9ERJ - chains A and E of the 6 polymer chains in the assembly; structure by electron microscopy, 2.90 A resolution.

== Chain A ==
Name: Na(+)-translocating ferredoxin:NAD(+) oxidoreductase complex subunit A
From: Acetobacterium woodii DSM 1030
Notes: EC 7.2.1.2
Reference sequence: H6LC28 (RNFA_ACEWD); numbering as in UniProt (aligned over 1-191)
Amino-acid sequence (191 residues; each row starts with the number of its first residue):
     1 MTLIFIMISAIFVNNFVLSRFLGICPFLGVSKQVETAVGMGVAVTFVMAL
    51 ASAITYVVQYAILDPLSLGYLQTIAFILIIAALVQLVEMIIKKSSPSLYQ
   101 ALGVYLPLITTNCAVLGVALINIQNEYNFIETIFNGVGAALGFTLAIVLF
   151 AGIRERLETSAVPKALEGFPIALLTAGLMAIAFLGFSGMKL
Ion coordination: 2Fe-2S cluster Fe: Cys-25, Cys-113 (shared with Cys-25(E), Cys-108(E) of chain E); Na+ near Tyr-105 (its only coordinating residue here)
Residues lining bound ligands: 2Fe-2S cluster (FES): Leu-22, Ile-24, Cys-25, Pro-26, Cys-113
Reported in the primary citation:
  - mutagenesis - Y105A: decreased catalytic activity
  - mutagenesis - Y105A: decreased growth
  - mutagenesis - T110G: abolished growth
  - mutagenesis - T111G: unchanged growth
  - mutagenesis - Y105A, T111G: abolished growth in response to under 2 mM NaCl

== Chain E ==
Name: Na(+)-translocating ferredoxin:NAD(+) oxidoreductase complex subunit E
From: Acetobacterium woodii DSM 1030
Notes: EC 7.2.1.2
Reference sequence: H6LC29 (RNFE_ACEWD); residue numbers follow UniProt; this construct covers 1-196
Amino-acid sequence (196 residues; row label = number of the first residue in the row):
     1 MNFMKNLTRGIIRENPTFVLVLGMCPTLAVTTSAINGMGMGLATMLVLIG
    51 SNVAISALRKVIPDNIRIPAFVVVIASFVTIVGMLMKAYVPALDAALGIF
   101 IPLIVVNCIILARAEAFAFSNGIADSFADAVGMGLGFTLALTILGSIREI
   151 LGAGSIFGFSLFGAAYEPVLLMILPPGAFLTLGLLIGLINWKTKKA
Ion coordination: 2Fe-2S cluster Fe: Cys-25, Cys-108 (shared with Cys-25(A), Cys-113(A) of chain A); Na+ near Leu-103 (its only coordinating residue here)
Residues lining bound ligands: 2Fe-2S cluster (FES): Gly-23, Met-24, Cys-25, Val-106, Asn-107, Cys-108
Reported in the primary citation:
  - mutagenesis - R67A: abolished growth in response to H2 and CO2
  - mutagenesis - R67A, L103G: decreased catalytic activity
  - mutagenesis - N107A, E115Q: decreased growth
  - mutagenesis - L103G, V106G, E115K: abolished growth
  - mutagenesis - E115A: unchanged growth

== Interface between chain A and chain E ==
Contacting residue pairs (38; chain A residue first):
  Leu-18(A) / Pro-175(E)
  Phe-21(A) / Cys-25(E)
  Phe-21(A) / Leu-28(E)
  Phe-21(A) / Pro-175(E)
  Phe-21(A) / Phe-179(E)  hydrophobic
  Leu-22(A) / Cys-25(E)  hydrogen bond (backbone-side chain)
  Ile-24(A) / Met-24(E)
  Ile-24(A) / Cys-25(E)  hydrophobic
  Cys-25(A) / Gly-23(E)
  Cys-25(A) / Cys-108(E)  hydrophobic
  Tyr-70(A) / Met-84(E)  hydrophobic
  Thr-73(A) / Pro-102(E)
  Ile-74(A) / Val-73(E)  hydrophobic
  Ile-74(A) / Ala-76(E)  hydrophobic
  Ile-77(A) / Val-106(E)  hydrophobic
  Leu-78(A) / Pro-69(E)  hydrophobic
  Gln-85(A) / Asn-65(E)
  Gln-85(A) / Pro-69(E)
  Leu-108(A) / Cys-108(E)  hydrophobic
  Thr-111(A) / Val-106(E)
  Thr-111(A) / Cys-108(E)
  Cys-113(A) / Cys-25(E)  hydrophobic
  Cys-113(A) / Val-106(E)
  Ala-165(A) / Asn-190(E)
  Phe-169(A) / Val-21(E)  hydrophobic
  Pro-170(A) / Gly-183(E)
  Pro-170(A) / Ile-186(E)  hydrophobic
  Pro-170(A) / Gly-187(E)
  Leu-173(A) / Phe-179(E)
  Leu-173(A) / Gly-183(E)
  Leu-173(A) / Ile-186(E)  hydrophobic
  Leu-174(A) / Leu-180(E)
  Ala-176(A) / Phe-179(E)  hydrophobic
  Gly-177(A) / Pro-176(E)
  Gly-177(A) / Phe-179(E)
  Ala-180(A) / Pro-176(E)  hydrophobic
  Ile-181(A) / Pro-176(E)  hydrophobic
  Leu-184(A) / Pro-176(E)  hydrophobic
Also at the interface, not in a pair above, chain A (30 interface residues in all): Ser-19, Ala-81, Pro-107, Thr-110, Leu-116, Leu-166
Also at the interface, not in a pair above, chain E (33 interface residues in all): Ala-29, Ile-68, Val-72, Ser-77, Thr-80, Phe-100, Leu-103, Val-105, Asn-107, Leu-111, Leu-174, Leu-182

== Summary ==
30 residues of chain A face 33 of chain E across their interface; the contacts include 1 hydrogen bond. Its
one hydrogen-bonded contact is Leu-22(A)/Cys-25(E). The paper reports that L103G, V106G and E115K of chain E
abolish growth; Y105A and T111G of chain A abolish growth in response to under 2 mM NaCl; 10 substitutions
were tested in all.
Here chain A is Na(+)-translocating ferredoxin:NAD(+) oxidoreductase complex subunit A and chain E is
Na(+)-translocating ferredoxin:NAD(+) oxidoreductase complex subunit E, both from Acetobacterium woodii DSM
1030. Entry 9ERJ (Cryo-EM structure of sodium pumping Rnf complex from Acetobacterium woodii reduced with low
potential Ferredoxin) was determined by electron microscopy together with 9ERI, 9ERK and 9ERL from the same
study.
